PDB entry 4YJ2 | X-ray diffraction, 2.60 A resolution | chains A and F of the 6 polymer chains in the assembly

Chain A:
Molecule: Tubulin alpha-1B chain
From: Bos taurus
UniProt: P81947 (TBA1B_BOVIN); numbering as in UniProt (aligned over 1-451)
Sequence (451 residues; row label = number of the first residue in the row):
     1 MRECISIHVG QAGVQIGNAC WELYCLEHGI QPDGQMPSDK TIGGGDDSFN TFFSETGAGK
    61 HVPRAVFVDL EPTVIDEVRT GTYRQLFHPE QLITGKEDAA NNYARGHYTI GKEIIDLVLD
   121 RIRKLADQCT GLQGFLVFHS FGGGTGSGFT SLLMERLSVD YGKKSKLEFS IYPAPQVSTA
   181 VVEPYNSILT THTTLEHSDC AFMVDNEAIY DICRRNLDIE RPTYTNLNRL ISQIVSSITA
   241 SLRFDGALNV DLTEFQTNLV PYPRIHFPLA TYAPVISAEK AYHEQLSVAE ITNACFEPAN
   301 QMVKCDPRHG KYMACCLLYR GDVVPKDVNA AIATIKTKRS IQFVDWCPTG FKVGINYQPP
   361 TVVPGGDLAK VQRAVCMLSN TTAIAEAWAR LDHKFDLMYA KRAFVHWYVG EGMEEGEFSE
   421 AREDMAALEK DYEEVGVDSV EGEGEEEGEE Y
Unresolved in the structure: 438-451
Bound ions: Ca2+: D39, T41, G44, E55
Ligand contacts: GTP (guanosine-5'-triphosphate): G10, Q11, A12, Q15, I16, D69, D98, A99, A100, N101, S140, G142, G143, G144, T145, G146, I171, V177, S178, E183, N206, Y224, L227, N228, I231

Chain F:
Molecule: Tubulin-tyrosine ligase
From: Gallus gallus
UniProt: E1BQ43 (E1BQ43_CHICK); residue numbers follow UniProt; this construct covers 1-378
Sequence (384 residues; numbered 1 to 384; the number before each row is that of its first residue):
     1 MYTFVVRDEN SSVYAEVSRL LLATGQWKRL RKDNPRFNLM LGERNRLPFG RLGHEPGLVQ
    61 LVNYYRGADK LCRKASLVKL IKTSPELSES CTWFPESYVI YPTNLKTPVA PAQNGIRHLI
   121 NNTRTDEREV FLAAYNRRRE GREGNVWIAK SSAGAKGEGI LISSEASELL DFIDEQGQVH
   181 VIQKYLEKPL LLEPGHRKFD IRSWVLVDHL YNIYLYREGV LRTSSEPYNS ANFQDKTCHL
   241 TNHCIQKEYS KNYGRYEEGN EMFFEEFNQY LMDALNTTLE NSILLQIKHI IRSCLMCIEP
   301 AISTKHLHYQ SFQLFGFDFM VDEELKVWLI EVNGAPACAQ KLYAELCQGI VDVAISSVFP
   361 LADTGQKTSQ PTSIFIKLHH HHHH
Unresolved in the structure: 102-124, 137-143, 152-161, 173-179, 232-256, 363-372, 379-384
Construct notes: expression tag (379-384)

Interface between chain A and chain F:
Contacting residue pairs - 22 pairs, chain A then chain F:
  Q176(A) with P56(F)
  E207(A) with H54(F), salt bridge
  E297(A) with H306(F)
  K304(A) with H54(F)
  D306(A) with R66(F); L307(F)
  R308(A) with P300(F), hydrogen bond (side chain-backbone); A301(F), hydrogen bond (side chain-backbone); I302(F); S303(F), hydrogen bond (side chain-backbone); L307(F)
  H309(A) with R66(F), hydrogen bond (side chain-backbone); G67(F); A301(F)
  K338(A) with P300(F)
  S340(A) with A301(F)
  E386(A) with G50(F); R66(F), salt bridge
  R390(A) with G50(F); H54(F), hydrogen bond
  H393(A) with R51(F)
  E433(A) with R46(F), salt bridge
Interface residues without a listed pair, chain A (15 interface residues in all): P298, C305
Interface residues without a listed pair, chain F (15 interface residues in all): G53, H308

In short:
The chain A/chain F interface involves 15 residues from each chain, with 5 hydrogen bonds and 3 salt bridges.
Among the polar pairs are E207(A)-H54(F), E386(A)-R66(F) and E433(A)-R46(F). Ligands of chain A: GTP. D39(A),
T41(A), G44(A) and E55(A) form the Ca2+ site.
Chain A is Tubulin alpha-1B chain (Bos taurus) and chain F is Tubulin-tyrosine ligase (Gallus gallus); the
structure, Crystal structure of tubulin bound to MI-181, was determined by X-ray diffraction, deposited
together with 4YJ3.
